PDB entry 6I5N | X-ray diffraction, 1.98 A resolution | chains A and B of the 5 polymer chains in the assembly

== Chain A ==
Molecule: Suppressor of cytokine signaling 2
Organism: Homo sapiens
Reference sequence: O14508 (SOCS2_HUMAN); numbering as in UniProt (aligned over 30-198)
Chain sequence (169 residues; each row starts with the number of its first residue):
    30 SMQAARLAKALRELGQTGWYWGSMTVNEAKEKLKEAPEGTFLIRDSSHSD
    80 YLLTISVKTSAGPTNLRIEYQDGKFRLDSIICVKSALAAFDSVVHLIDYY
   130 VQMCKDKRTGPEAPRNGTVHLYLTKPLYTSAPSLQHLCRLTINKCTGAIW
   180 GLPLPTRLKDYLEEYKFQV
Unresolved in the structure: 137-145
Construct notes: conflict Met-31 (Pro in O14508), Ala-115 (Lys in O14508), Ala-117 (Lys in O14508), Ala-118 (Gln in O14508)
Modified positions: Cys-111 (S-(dimethylarsenic)cysteine; CAS); Cys-133 (S-(dimethylarsenic)cysteine; CAS); Cys-174 (S-(dimethylarsenic)cysteine; CAS)
Curated features (UniProtKB/Swiss-Prot):
  - modified residue (Phosphoserine): Ser-30, Ser-52
  - cross-link: Lys-173 (Glycyl lysine isopeptide (Lys-Gly) (interchain with G-Cter in ubiquitin))
Ion coordination: Co2+: His-149 (shared with 1 residue of chain K)
What the authors report for this chain:
  - Co2+ coordination: His-149
  - mutagenesis - L106V, C133Y: unchanged binding to Growth hormone receptor peptide

== Chain B ==
Molecule: Elongin-B
Organism: Homo sapiens
Reference sequence: Q15370 (ELOB_HUMAN); numbering as in UniProt (aligned over 1-104)
Chain sequence (104 residues; numbered 1 to 104; the number before each row is that of its first residue):
     1 MDVFLMIRRHKTTIFTDAKESSTVFELKRIVEGILKRPPDEQRLYKDDQL
    51 LDDGKTLGECGFTSQTARPQAPATVGLAFRADDTFEALCIEPFSSPPELP
   101 DVMK
Unresolved in the structure: 104
Modified positions: Cys-89 (S-(dimethylarsenic)cysteine; CAS)
Curated features (UniProtKB/Swiss-Prot):
  - modified residue: Met-1 (N-acetylmethionine), Thr-84 (Phosphothreonine)

== Interface between chain A and chain B ==
Residue-residue contacts (8):
  Cys-174(A) / Leu-99(B)
  Cys-174(A) / Pro-100(B)
  Cys-174(A) / Val-102(B)
  Cys-174(A) / Met-103(B)
  Thr-175(A) / Val-102(B)
  Ala-177(A) / Val-102(B)
  Leu-181(A) / Val-102(B)  hydrophobic
  Pro-182(A) / Pro-100(B)

== Summary ==
5 residues of chain A face 4 of chain B across their interface. From the paper: L106V and C133Y of chain A
leave binding to Growth hormone receptor peptide unchanged; Co2+ coordination by His-149(A).
Here chain A is Suppressor of cytokine signaling 2 and chain B is Elongin-B, both from Homo sapiens. Entry
6I5N (Crystal structure of SOCS2:Elongin C:Elongin B in complex with growth hormone receptor peptide) was
determined by X-ray diffraction (same publication as 6I4X and 6I5J).
